PDB entry 9B89 | electron microscopy, 3.87 A resolution | chains A and B of the 3 polymer chains in the assembly

Chain A (and B):
Name: Maltodextrin-binding protein, Double-stranded RNA-specific adenosine deaminase
From: Escherichia coli
Notes: EC 3.5.4.37; chain B of this document is another copy of the same molecule, construct and numbering; everything in this record applies to it too
UniProt: chimeric construct of C3SHQ8, P55265: residues -264 to 101 from C3SHQ8 (C3SHQ8_ECOLX) positions 27-392 (UniProt number = residue number + 291); residues 127-1226 from P55265 positions 127-1226 (same numbers)
Amino-acid sequence (1492 residues; row label = number of the first residue in the row; numbers below 1 keep their minus sign (Met-265 is residue -265)):
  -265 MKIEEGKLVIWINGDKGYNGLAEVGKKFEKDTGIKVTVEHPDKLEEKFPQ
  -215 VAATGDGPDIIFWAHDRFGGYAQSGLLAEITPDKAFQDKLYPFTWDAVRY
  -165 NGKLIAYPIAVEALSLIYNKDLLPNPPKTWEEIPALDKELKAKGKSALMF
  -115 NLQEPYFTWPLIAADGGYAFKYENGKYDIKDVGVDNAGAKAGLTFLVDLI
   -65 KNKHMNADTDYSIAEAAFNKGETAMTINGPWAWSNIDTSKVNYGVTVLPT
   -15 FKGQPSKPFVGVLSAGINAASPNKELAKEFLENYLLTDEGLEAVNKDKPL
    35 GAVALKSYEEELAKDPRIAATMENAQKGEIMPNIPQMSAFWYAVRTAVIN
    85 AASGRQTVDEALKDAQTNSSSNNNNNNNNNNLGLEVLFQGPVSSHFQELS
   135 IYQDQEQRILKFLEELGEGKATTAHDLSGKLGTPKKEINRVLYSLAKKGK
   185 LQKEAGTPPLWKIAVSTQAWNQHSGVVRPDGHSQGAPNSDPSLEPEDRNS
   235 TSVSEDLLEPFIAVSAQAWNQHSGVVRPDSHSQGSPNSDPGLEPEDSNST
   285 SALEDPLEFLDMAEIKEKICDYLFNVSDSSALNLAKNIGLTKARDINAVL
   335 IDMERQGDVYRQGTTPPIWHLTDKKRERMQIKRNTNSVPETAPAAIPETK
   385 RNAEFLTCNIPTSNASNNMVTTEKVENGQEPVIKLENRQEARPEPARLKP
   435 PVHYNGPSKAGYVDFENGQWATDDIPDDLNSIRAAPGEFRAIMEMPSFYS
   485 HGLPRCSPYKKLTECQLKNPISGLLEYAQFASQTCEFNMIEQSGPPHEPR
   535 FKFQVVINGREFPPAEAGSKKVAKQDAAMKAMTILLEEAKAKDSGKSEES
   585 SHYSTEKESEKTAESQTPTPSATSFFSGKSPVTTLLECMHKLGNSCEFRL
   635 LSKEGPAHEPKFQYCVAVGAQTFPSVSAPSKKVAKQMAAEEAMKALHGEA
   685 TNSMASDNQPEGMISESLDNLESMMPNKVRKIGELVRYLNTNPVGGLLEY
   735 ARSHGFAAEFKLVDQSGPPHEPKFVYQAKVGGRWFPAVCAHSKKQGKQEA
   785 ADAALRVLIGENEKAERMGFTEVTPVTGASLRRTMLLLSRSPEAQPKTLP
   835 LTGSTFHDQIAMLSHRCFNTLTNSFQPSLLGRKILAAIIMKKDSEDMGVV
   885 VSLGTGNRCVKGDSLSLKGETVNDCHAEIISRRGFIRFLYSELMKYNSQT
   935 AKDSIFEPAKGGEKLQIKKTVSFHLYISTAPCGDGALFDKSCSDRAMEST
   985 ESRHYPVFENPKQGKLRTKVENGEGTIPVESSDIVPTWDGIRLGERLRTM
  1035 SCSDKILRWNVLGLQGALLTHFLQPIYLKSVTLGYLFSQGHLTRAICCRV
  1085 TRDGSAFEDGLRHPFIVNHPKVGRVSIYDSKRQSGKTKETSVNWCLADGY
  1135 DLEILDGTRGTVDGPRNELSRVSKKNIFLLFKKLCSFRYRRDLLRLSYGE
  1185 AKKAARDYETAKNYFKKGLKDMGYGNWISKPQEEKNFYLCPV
Disordered / not traced: -265 to 741, 824-838, 1224-1226 (chain B: -265 to 839, 859-866, 977-986, 1014-1030, 1225-1226)
Differences from the reference sequence: initiating methionine (-265); linker (102-126)
Bound ions: Zn2+ site 1: His910, Cys966, Cys1036; Zn2+ site 2: His988, Cys1081, Cys1082, His1103
Ligand contacts: inositol hexakisphosphate (IHP): Asn907, Asp908, Ile913, Arg916, Arg917, Thr1033, Lys1039, Arg1042, Gly1050, Ala1051, Lys1158, Tyr1182, Lys1186, Tyr1192, Lys1196, Trp1211, Ile1212, Ser1213, Lys1214, Lys1219
UniProt features mapped onto this chain:
  - region: Ile716 to Thr725 (N-terminal extension of DRBM 3 and constituent of a bi-partite nuclear localization signal), Glu795 to Arg801 (C-terminal extension of DRBM 3 and constituent of a bi-partite nuclear localization signal)
  - active site: Glu912 (Proton donor)
  - binding site (Zn(2+)): His910, Cys966, Cys1036
  - modified residue: Ser285 (Phosphoserine), Ser481 (Phosphoserine), Thr601 (Phosphothreonine), Thr603 (Phosphothreonine), Ser614 (Phosphoserine), Ser629 (Phosphoserine), Ser636 (Phosphoserine), Thr808 (Phosphothreonine), Ser814 (Phosphoserine), Ser823 (Phosphoserine), Ser825 (Phosphoserine)
  - cross-link (Glycyl lysine isopeptide (Lys-Gly)): Lys384 (interchain with G-Cter in SUMO2), Lys408 (interchain with G-Cter in SUMO2), Lys418 (interchain with G-Cter in SUMO), Lys580 (interchain with G-Cter in SUMO2), Lys875 (interchain with G-Cter in SUMO2)
What the authors report for this chain:
  - mutagenesis - K777E/K778A/K781A: abolished catalytic activity
  - mutagenesis - K895E, K996E, R1001E, R1030E, K1115E, K1120E: decreased catalytic activity on GLI-V11
  - mutagenesis - R1001E, R1030E, K1120E: decreased catalytic activity on HT-V2
  - mutagenesis - K895E, K996E, K1115E: unchanged catalytic activity on HT-V2
  - mutagenesis - E1008A, E1008Q, E1008R: increased catalytic activity on HT-V6
  - mutagenesis - W1022A: decreased catalytic activity on GLI-V11, V32, or HT-V6
  - mutagenesis - W1022A: unchanged catalytic activity on HT-V2 and HT-V5
  - mutagenesis - D1023A: decreased catalytic activity on all RNAs
  - disease-associated variants - G1007R: abolished catalytic activity on all RNA substrates
  - disease-associated variants - A870T, R892H, K999N, Y1112F, D1113H: decreased catalytic activity on short GLI and HT RNAs
  - disease-associated variants - A870T, R892H, K999N, Y1112F, D1113H: unchanged catalytic activity on HT-V2 and HT-V5
  - disease-associated variants - Y1112F, D1113H: unchanged catalytic activity on HT-V16
  - disease-associated variants - I872T: decreased catalytic activity

Chain A / chain B interface:
Contacting residue pairs (42):
  Glu806(A) - Ser1118(B)
  Gly896(A) - Arg1116(B)
  Asp897(A) - Lys974(B)  salt bridge
  Asp897(A) - Arg1116(B)
  Ser900(A) - Asp973(B)
  Leu901(A) - Leu971(B)
  Leu901(A) - Asp973(B)  hydrogen bond (backbone-side chain)
  Lys902(A) - Asp973(B)
  Lys902(A) - Ser975(B)
  Glu1005(A) - Arg1116(B)  salt bridge
  Asp1017(A) - Asn1006(B)
  Ile1018(A) - Asn1006(B)
  Val1019(A) - Asn1006(B)  hydrogen bond (backbone-backbone)
  Thr1021(A) - Gly1009(B)
  Trp1022(A) - Ala970(B)  hydrogen bond (side chain-backbone)
  Trp1022(A) - Leu971(B)
  Trp1022(A) - Phe972(B)
  Trp1022(A) - Asp973(B)
  Asp1023(A) - Cys966(B)
  Asp1023(A) - Gly967(B)
  Asp1023(A) - Arg1001(B)  salt bridge
  Asp1023(A) - Glu1008(B)
  Asp1023(A) - Gly1009(B)
  Asp1023(A) - Thr1010(B)  hydrogen bond
  Gly1024(A) - Gly1009(B)
  Ile1025(A) - Arg1116(B)  hydrogen bond (backbone-side chain)
  Arg1026(A) - Ala970(B)
  Arg1026(A) - Phe972(B)
  Arg1026(A) - Leu1070(B)
  Leu1027(A) - Thr963(B)
  Leu1027(A) - Ala964(B)
  Leu1027(A) - Glu1008(B)
  Leu1027(A) - Leu1070(B)  hydrophobic
  Gly1028(A) - Gln1117(B)
  Gly1028(A) - Ser1118(B)
  Glu1029(A) - Gly1007(B)
  Glu1029(A) - Glu1008(B)  hydrogen bond (side chain-backbone)
  Glu1029(A) - Arg1116(B)
  Glu1217(A) - Arg1001(B)  salt bridge
  Glu1217(A) - Thr1010(B)
  Asn1220(A) - Lys996(B)
  Tyr1222(A) - Glu993(B)
Interface residues without a listed pair, chain A (27 interface residues in all): Lys895, Ser898, Leu899, Gln1216, Phe1221
Interface residues without a listed pair, chain B (29 interface residues in all): Pro995, Val1004, Glu1005, Ile1011, Pro1012, Gly1119, Lys1120

In short:
The interface between chain A and chain B involves 27 residues on one side and 29 on the other, with 6
hydrogen bonds and 4 salt bridges. Among the polar pairs are Asp897(A)-Lys974(B), Glu1005(A)-Arg1116(B) and
Asp1023(A)-Arg1001(B). From the paper: K895E, K996E and R1001E of chain A, among others, reduce catalytic
activity on GLI-V11; A870T, R892H and K999N of chain A, among others, reduce catalytic activity on short GLI
and HT RNAs; 19 substitutions were tested in all.
Chain A and chain B are both Maltodextrin-binding protein, Double-stranded RNA-specific adenosine deaminase
(Escherichia coli); the structure, Cryo-EM structure of human ADAR1 in complex with dsRNA derived from HT2C
gene in the pre-editing ..., was determined by electron microscopy, deposited together with 9B83 and 9B84.
